Entry 4DVX (X-ray diffraction, 2.40 A resolution); this record covers chain A.

[Chain A]
Molecule: clade A/E 93TH057 HIV-1 gp120 core
Source organism: Human immunodeficiency virus 1
UniProt: A0A0M3KKW9 (A0A0M3KKW9_9HIV1); the author numbering skips numbers that UniProt does not, so the offset changes along the chain: 44-124 = UniProt 1-81; 198-301 = UniProt 82-185; 318-355 = UniProt 186-223; 357-396 = UniProt 224-263; 1 more segments
Sequence (353 residues; row label = number of the first residue in the row; note: 96 numbers in that range are skipped by the numbering (no residue carries them; nothing is unmodelled there)):
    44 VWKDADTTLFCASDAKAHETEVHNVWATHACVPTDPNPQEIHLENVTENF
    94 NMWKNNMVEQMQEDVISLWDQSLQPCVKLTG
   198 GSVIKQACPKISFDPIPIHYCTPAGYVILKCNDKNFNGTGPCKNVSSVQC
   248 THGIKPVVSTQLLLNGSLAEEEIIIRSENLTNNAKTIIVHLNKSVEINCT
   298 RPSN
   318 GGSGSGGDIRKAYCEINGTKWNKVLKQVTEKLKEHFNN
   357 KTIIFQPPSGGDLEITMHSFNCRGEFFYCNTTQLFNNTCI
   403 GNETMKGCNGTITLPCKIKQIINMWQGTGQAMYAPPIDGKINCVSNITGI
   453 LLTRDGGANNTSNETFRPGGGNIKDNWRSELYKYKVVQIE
Disordered / not traced: 318-323, 403-410
Differences from the reference sequence: engineered mutation Ser375 (His242 in A0A0M3KKW9)
Disulfide bonds: Cys54-Cys74, Cys119-Cys205, Cys218-Cys247, Cys228-Cys239, Cys296-Cys331, Cys378-Cys445, Cys385-Cys418
Glycans and other covalent adducts: N-acetylglucosamine (NAG) linked to Asn234, Asn241, Asn262, Asn276, Asn289, Asn295, Asn334, Asn355, Asn386, Asn392, Asn448
Ligand contacts: MAE-II-188 (0M5; N-(4-chloro-3-fluorophenyl)-N'-{[(3R)-1-cyclopropylpyrrolidin-3-yl]methyl}ethanediamide): Val255, Ser256, Thr257, Glu370, Ser375, Phe376, Asn377, Phe382, Ile424, Asn425, Met426, Trp427, Gln428, Gly429, Gly473, Ile475
From the paper describing this entry:
  - binding site for MAE-II-188: Val255, Ser375, Asn425, Trp427, Gly473

[Overview]
Bound to chain A: MAE-II-188. Covalently linked N-acetylglucosamine: at Asn234, Asn241, Asn262, Asn276, Asn289
and Asn295 and 5 more. From the paper: a binding site for MAE-II-188 at Val255, Ser375 and Asn425 among
others.
Chain A is clade A/E 93TH057 HIV-1 gp120 core (Human immunodeficiency virus 1); the structure, Crystal
structure of clade A/E 93TH057 HIV-1 gp120 core in complex with MAE-II-188, was determined by X-ray
diffraction together with 4DVS, 4DVT, 4DVV and 4DVW from the same study.
